Entry 4QN2 (X-ray diffraction, 2.60 A resolution); this record covers chains A and G of the 4 polymer chains in the assembly.

# Chain A (and G)
Protein: Betaine aldehyde dehydrogenase
Source organism: Staphylococcus aureus subsp. aureus
Notes: EC 1.2.1.8; chain G of this document is another copy of the same molecule, construct and numbering; everything in this record applies to it too
Reference sequence: Q5HCU0 (Q5HCU0_STAAC); numbering as in UniProt (aligned over 1-496)
Amino-acid sequence (517 residues; row label = number of the first residue in the row; numbers below 1 keep their minus sign (Met-20 is residue -20)):
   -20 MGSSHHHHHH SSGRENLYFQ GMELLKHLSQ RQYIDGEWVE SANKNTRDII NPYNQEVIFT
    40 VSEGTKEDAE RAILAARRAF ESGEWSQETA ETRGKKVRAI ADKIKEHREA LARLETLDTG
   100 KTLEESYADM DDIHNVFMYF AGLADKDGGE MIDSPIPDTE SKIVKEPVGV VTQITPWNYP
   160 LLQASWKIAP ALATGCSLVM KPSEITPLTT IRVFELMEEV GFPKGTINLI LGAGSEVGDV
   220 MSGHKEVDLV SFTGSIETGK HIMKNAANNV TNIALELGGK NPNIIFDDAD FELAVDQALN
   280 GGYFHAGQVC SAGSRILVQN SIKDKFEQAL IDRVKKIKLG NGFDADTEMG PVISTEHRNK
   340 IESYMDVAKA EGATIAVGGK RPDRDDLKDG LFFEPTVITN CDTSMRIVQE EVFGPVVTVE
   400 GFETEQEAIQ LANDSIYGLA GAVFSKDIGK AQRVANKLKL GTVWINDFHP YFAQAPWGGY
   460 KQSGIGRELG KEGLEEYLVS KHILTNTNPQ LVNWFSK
Unresolved in the structure: -20 to -6 (chain G: -20 to 0)
Differences from the reference sequence: expression tag (-20 to 0); engineered mutation Ser234 (Gly in Q5HCU0)
Small-molecule neighbours: NAD (nicotinamide-adenine-dinucleotide): Ile153, Thr154, Pro155, Trp156, Asn157, Gln162, Trp165, Lys180, Pro181, Ser182, Glu183, Ala212, Gly213, Ser214, Gly217, Asp218, Phe231, Thr232, Gly233, Ser234, Thr237, His240, Ile241, Glu255, Leu256, Gly257, Gly258, Cys289, Glu390, Phe392, Leu418, Trp456, Ser462
What the authors report for this chain:
  - catalytic residues: Glu255, Cys289 (by similarity / conservation)
  - conformationally variable residues (loop rearrangement, side-chain flip): Tyr158, Glu255, Leu256 to Gly257, Val288 to Ser290, Tyr450
  - binding site for NAD: Ser234, Cys289
  - mutagenesis - G234S: increased binding to NAD (citing earlier work)
  - specificity-determining residues: Ile28 (proposed by the authors, not directly observed)

# Chain A / chain G interface
Residue-residue contacts (28):
  Thr68(A) - Ser133(G)
  Thr68(A) - Pro134(G)
  Ala69(A) - Asp132(G)
  Glu70(A) - Pro134(G)
  Ala123(A) - Asp132(G)
  Asp126(A) - Asp132(G)
  Gly127(A) - Met130(G)  hydrogen bond (backbone-backbone)
  Gly127(A) - Asp132(G)  hydrogen bond (backbone-side chain)
  Gly128(A) - Glu129(G)
  Gly128(A) - Met130(G)  hydrogen bond (backbone-backbone)
  Glu129(A) - Gly128(G)
  Glu129(A) - Met130(G)
  Met130(A) - Gly127(G)  hydrogen bond (backbone-backbone)
  Met130(A) - Gly128(G)  hydrogen bond (backbone-backbone)
  Met130(A) - Glu129(G)
  Met130(A) - Met130(G)  hydrophobic
  Met130(A) - Lys141(G)
  Met130(A) - Ile142(G)
  Asp132(A) - Ala69(G)
  Asp132(A) - Gly127(G)
  Ser133(A) - Thr68(G)
  Pro134(A) - Thr68(G)
  Pro134(A) - Glu70(G)
  Glu139(A) - Lys141(G)  salt bridge
  Lys141(A) - Met130(G)
  Lys141(A) - Glu139(G)  salt bridge
  Ile142(A) - Met130(G)
  Gln431(A) - Gln431(G)
Also at the interface, not in a pair above, chain A (21 interface residues in all): Asp124, Pro136, Val143, Ile427, Gly428
Also at the interface, not in a pair above, chain G (20 interface residues in all): Ala123, Asp126, Pro136, Val143, Ile427, Gly428

# Summary
21 residues of chain A face 20 of chain G across their interface, with 5 hydrogen bonds and 2 salt bridges.
Polar contacts include Glu139(A)-Lys141(G), Gly127(A)-Asp132(G) and Gly127(A)-Met130(G). Ligands of chain A:
NAD. The paper reports catalytic residues Glu255(A) and Cys289(A); G234S of chain A increases binding to NAD.
Chain A and chain G are both Betaine aldehyde dehydrogenase (Staphylococcus aureus subsp. aureus); the
structure, 2.6 Angstrom resolution crystal structure of betaine aldehyde dehydrogenase (betB) G234S mutant
from Staphylococcus aureus (IDP00699) ..., was determined by X-ray diffraction (same publication as 4QTO,
4QJE, 4Q92, 4NU9 and 4NEA).
